Entry 1APX (X-ray diffraction, 2.20 A resolution); this record covers chains A and B.

== Chain A (and B) ==
Protein: Cytosolic ascorbate peroxidase
From: Pisum sativum
Notes: EC 1.11.1.11; chain B of this document is another copy of the same molecule, construct and numbering; everything in this record applies to it too
Reference sequence: P48534 (APX1_PEA); residues 2-250 here correspond to UniProt positions 1-249 (UniProt number = residue number - 1)
Chain sequence (249 residues; each row starts with the number of its first residue):
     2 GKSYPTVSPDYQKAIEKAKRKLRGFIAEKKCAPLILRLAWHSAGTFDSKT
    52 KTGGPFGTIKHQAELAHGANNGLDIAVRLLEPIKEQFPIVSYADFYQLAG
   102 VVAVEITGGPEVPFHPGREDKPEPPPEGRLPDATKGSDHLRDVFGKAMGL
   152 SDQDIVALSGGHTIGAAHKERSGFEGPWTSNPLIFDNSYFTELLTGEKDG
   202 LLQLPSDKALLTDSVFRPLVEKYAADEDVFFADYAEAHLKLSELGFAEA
Bound ions: heme Fe near His163 (its only coordinating residue here); K+: Thr164, Thr180, Asn182, Ile185, Asp187
Ligand contacts: heme (HEM): Pro34, Leu35, Leu37, Arg38, Trp41, Pro132, Asp133, Ala134, Phe145, Leu159, Ser160, Gly162, His163, Ile165, Gly166, Ala167, Ala168, His169, Arg172, Ser173, Phe175, Trp179, Leu205, Ser207, Tyr235

== Interface between chain A and chain B ==
Residue-residue contacts - 31 pairs, chain A then chain B:
  Lys18(A) - Asp229(B)  salt bridge
  Arg21(A) - Gly109(B)
  Arg21(A) - Gly110(B)
  Arg21(A) - Glu112(B)
  Arg21(A) - Phe232(B)
  Arg24(A) - Glu106(B)  salt bridge
  Arg24(A) - Ile107(B)
  Arg24(A) - Glu112(B)  salt bridge
  Gly25(A) - Ile107(B)  hydrogen bond (backbone-backbone)
  Gly25(A) - Thr108(B)
  Gly25(A) - Gly109(B)
  Gly25(A) - Ile185(B)
  Ala28(A) - Ile107(B)
  Glu29(A) - Lys31(B)
  Lys31(A) - Glu29(B)  hydrogen bond (side chain-backbone)
  Lys31(A) - Lys31(B)
  Glu106(A) - Arg24(B)
  Ile107(A) - Arg24(B)
  Ile107(A) - Gly25(B)  hydrogen bond (backbone-backbone)
  Ile107(A) - Ala28(B)  hydrophobic
  Thr108(A) - Gly25(B)
  Gly109(A) - Arg21(B)
  Gly109(A) - Gly25(B)
  Gly110(A) - Arg21(B)
  Pro111(A) - Arg21(B)
  Glu112(A) - Arg21(B)  salt bridge
  Glu112(A) - Arg24(B)  salt bridge
  Leu184(A) - Glu29(B)
  Ile185(A) - Gly25(B)
  Glu228(A) - Lys22(B)  salt bridge
  Asp229(A) - Lys18(B)  salt bridge
Other interface residues (no listed pair), chain A (22 interface residues in all): Lys14, Phe26, Asp187, Phe232
Other interface residues (no listed pair), chain B (20 interface residues in all): Phe26, Pro111, Leu184

== Overview ==
The interface between chain A and chain B involves 22 residues on one side and 20 on the other, with 3
hydrogen bonds and 7 salt bridges. Polar pairs include Lys18(A)-Asp229(B), Arg24(A)-Glu106(B) and
Arg24(A)-Glu112(B). Chain A binds heme.
Both chains are Cytosolic ascorbate peroxidase (Pisum sativum). Entry 1APX (Crystal structure of recombinant
ascorbate peroxidase) was determined by X-ray diffraction, deposited together with 1CCK.
